1DAF - chain A; structure by X-ray diffraction, 1.70 A resolution.

Chain A:
Molecule: Dethiobiotin synthetase
Source organism: Escherichia coli
Notes: EC 6.3.3.3
UniProtKB: P13000 (BIOD_ECOLI); residue numbers follow UniProt; this construct covers 1-224
Sequence (224 residues; each row starts with the number of its first residue):
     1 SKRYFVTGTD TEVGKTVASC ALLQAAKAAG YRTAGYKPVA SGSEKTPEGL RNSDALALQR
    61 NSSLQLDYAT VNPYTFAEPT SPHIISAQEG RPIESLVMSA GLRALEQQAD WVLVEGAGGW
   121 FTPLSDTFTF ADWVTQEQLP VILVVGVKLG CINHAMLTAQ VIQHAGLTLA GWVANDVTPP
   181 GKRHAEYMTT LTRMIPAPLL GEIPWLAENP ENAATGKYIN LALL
Bound ions: Ca2+: Asp-54 (together with ADP)
Small-molecule neighbours:
  - ADP (adenosine-5'-diphosphate): Asp-10, Thr-11, Glu-12, Val-13, Gly-14, Lys-15, Thr-16, Val-17, Asp-54, Glu-115, Asn-175, Asp-176, Val-177, Ile-203, Pro-204, Trp-205, Leu-206, Ala-207, Pro-210, Glu-211
  - 7-(carboxyamino)-8-amino-nonanoic acid (DSD): Thr-11, Glu-12, Lys-37, Val-39, Ala-40, Ser-41, Pro-79, Thr-80, Ser-81, Pro-82, Gly-116, Ala-117, Gly-118, Thr-122, Leu-149, Gly-150, Cys-151, Ile-152, Asn-153, Tyr-187

In short:
Ligands of chain A: 7-(carboxyamino)-8-amino-nonanoic acid and ADP.
Chain A is Dethiobiotin synthetase (Escherichia coli); the structure, Dethiobiotin synthetase complexed with
7-(carboxyamino)-8-amino-nonanoic acid, ADP, and calcium, was determined by X-ray diffraction together with
1DAD, 1DAE, 1DAG, 1DAH and 1DAI from the same study.
